4ANB - chain A; structure by X-ray diffraction, 2.20 A resolution.

# Chain A
Protein: Dual specificity mitogen-activated protein kinase kinase 1
From: Homo sapiens
Notes: EC 2.7.12.2; fragment: protein kinase domain, residues 61-262, 305-392
UniProtKB: Q02750 (MP2K1_HUMAN); numbering as in UniProt; present here: 61-262, 305-392
Sequence (301 residues; each row starts with the number of its first residue; note: 42 numbers in that range are skipped by the numbering (no residue carries them; nothing is unmodelled there)):
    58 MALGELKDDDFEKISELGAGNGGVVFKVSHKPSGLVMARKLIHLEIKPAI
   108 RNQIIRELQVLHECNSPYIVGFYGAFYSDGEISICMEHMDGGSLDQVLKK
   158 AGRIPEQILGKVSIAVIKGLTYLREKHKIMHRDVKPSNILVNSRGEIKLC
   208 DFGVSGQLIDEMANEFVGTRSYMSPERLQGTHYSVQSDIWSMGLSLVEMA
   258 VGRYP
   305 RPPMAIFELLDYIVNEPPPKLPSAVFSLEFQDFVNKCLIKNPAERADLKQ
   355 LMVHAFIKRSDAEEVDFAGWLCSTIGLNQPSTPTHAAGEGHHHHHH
Disordered / not traced: 382-400
Differences from the reference sequence: expression tag (58-60, 393-400); engineered mutation Glu-218 (Ser in Q02750), Glu-222 (Ser in Q02750), Ala-328 (Gly in Q02750)
Bound ions: Mg2+: Asn-195, Asp-208 (together with AMP-PCP)
Ligand contacts:
  - AMP-PCP (ACP; phosphomethylphosphonic acid adenylate ester): Leu-74, Gly-75, Ala-76, Gly-77, Asn-78, Gly-80, Val-82, Ala-95, Lys-97, Val-127, Met-143, Glu-144, His-145, Met-146, Gly-149, Ser-150, Gln-153, Asp-190, Lys-192, Ser-194, Asn-195, Leu-197, Asp-208
  - YQY ([3-(aminomethyl)-3-oxidanyl-azetidin-1-yl]-[3,4-bis(fluoranyl)-2-[(2-fluoranyl-4-iodanyl-phenyl)amino]phenyl]methanone): Asn-78, Lys-97, Ile-99, Leu-115, Leu-118, Val-127, Ile-141, Met-143, Asp-190, Lys-192, Asn-195, Asp-208, Phe-209, Gly-210, Val-211, Ser-212, Leu-215, Ile-216, Met-219
UniProt features mapped onto this chain:
  - active site: Asp-190 (Proton acceptor)
  - binding site (ATP): Leu-74 to Val-82, Lys-97, Met-143 to Met-146, Ser-150 to Gln-153, Lys-192 to Asn-195, Asp-208
  - binding site (U0126): Lys-97, Asp-208 to Val-211
  - binding site (K-252a): Glu-144 to Met-146, Ser-194
  - natural variant: Gly-128 (G128V: In CFC3), Tyr-130 (Y130C: In CFC3)
  - mutagenesis: Lys-97 (K97A: Loss of catalytic activity. Strongly reduces phosphorylation upon UV irradiation; K97R: Loss of catalytic activity. No effect on BRAF-KSR1 or BRAF-KSR2 dimerization), Ser-150 (S150A: No loss of activity), Ser-212 (S212A: No loss of activity), Met-219 (M219V: Increases interaction with KSR1 and BRAF; M219W: Increases interaction with KSR1 and BRAF; when associated with L-220), Ala-220 (A220L: Increases interaction with KSR1 and BRAF; when associated with w-219), Asn-221 (N221Y: Increases interaction with KSR1 and BRAF), Phe-311 (F311S: Loss of interaction with BRAF and KSR1. Loss of BRAF-KSR1 dimerization)
From the paper describing this entry:
  - binding site for YQY: Asp-190

# In short
Bound to chain A: compound YQY and AMP-PCP. The Mg2+ site is built by Asn-195 and Asp-208. Curated annotation
(UniProt) lists active-site residue Asp-190, 23 ATP-binding residues, 5 U0126-binding residues and 4
K-252a-binding residues. From the paper: a binding site for YQY at Asp-190.
Chain A is Dual specificity mitogen-activated protein kinase kinase 1 (Homo sapiens); the structure, Crystal
structures of human MEK1 with carboxamide-based allosteric inhibitor XL518 (GDC-0973), or related analogs, was
determined by X-ray diffraction, deposited together with 4AN2, 4AN3 and 4AN9.
